9GL2 - chains A and R of the 4 polymer chains in the assembly; structure by electron microscopy, 3.20 A resolution.

[Chain A]
Protein: Guanine nucleotide-binding protein G(s) subunit alpha isoforms short
Organism: Homo sapiens
Reference sequence: P63092 (GNAS2_HUMAN); numbering as in UniProt (aligned over 1-394)
Amino-acid sequence (394 residues; each row starts with the number of its first residue):
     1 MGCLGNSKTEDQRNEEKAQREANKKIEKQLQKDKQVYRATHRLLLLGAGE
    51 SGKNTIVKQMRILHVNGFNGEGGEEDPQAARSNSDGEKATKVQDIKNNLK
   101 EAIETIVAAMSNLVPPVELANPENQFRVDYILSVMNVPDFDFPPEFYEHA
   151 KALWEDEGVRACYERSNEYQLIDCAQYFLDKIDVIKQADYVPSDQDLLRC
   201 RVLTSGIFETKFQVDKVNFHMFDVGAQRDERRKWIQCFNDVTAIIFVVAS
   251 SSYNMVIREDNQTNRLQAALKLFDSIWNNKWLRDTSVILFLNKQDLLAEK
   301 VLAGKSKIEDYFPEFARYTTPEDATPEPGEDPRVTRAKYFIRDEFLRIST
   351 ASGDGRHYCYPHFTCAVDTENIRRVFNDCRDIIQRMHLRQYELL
Not modelled in the structure: 1-11, 63-203, 256-262, 320-332
Differences from the reference sequence: conflict Asn54 (Ser in P63092), Ala226 (Gly in P63092), Ala268 (Glu in P63092), Lys271 (Asn in P63092), Asp274 (Lys in P63092), Lys280 (Arg in P63092), Asp284 (Thr in P63092), Thr285 (Ile in P63092)
Small-molecule neighbours: Phosphatidylinositol-4-phosphate (T7M; (2R)-1-(heptadecanoyloxy)-3-{[(R)-hydroxy{[(1R,2R,3R,4R,5S,6R)-2,3,5,6-tetrahydroxy-4-(phosphonooxy)cyclohexyl]oxy}phosphoryl]oxy}propan-2-yl (5Z,8Z,11Z,14Z)-icosa-5,8,11,14-tetraenoate): Gln390, Tyr391, Glu392

[Chain R]
Protein: 5-hydroxytryptamine receptor 1A
Organism: Homo sapiens
Reference sequence: P08908 (5HT1A_HUMAN); numbering as in UniProt (aligned over 1-422)
Amino-acid sequence (466 residues; numbered -43 to 422; the number before each row is that of its first residue; numbers below 1 keep their minus sign (Met-43 is residue -43)):
   -43 MKTIIALSYIFCLVFADYKDDDDAAAAHHHHHHHHHHENLYFQGMDVLSP
     7 GQGNNTTSPPAPFETGGNTTGISDVTVSYQVITSLLLGTLIFCAVLGNAC
    57 VVAAIALERSLQNVANYLIGSLAVTDLMVSVLVLPMAALYQVLNKWTLGQ
   107 VTCDLFIALDVLCCTSSIWHLCAIALDRYWAITDPIDYVNKRTPRRAAAL
   157 ISLTWLIGFLISIPPMLGWRTPEDRSDPDACTISKDHGYTIYSTFGAFYI
   207 PLLLMLVLYGRIFRAARFRIRKTVKKVEKTGADTRHGASPAPQPKKSVNG
   257 ESGSRNWRLGVESKAGGALCANGAVRQGDDGAALEVIEVHRVGNSKEHLP
   307 LPSEAGPTPCAPASFERKNERNAEAKRKMALARERKTVKTLGIIMGTFIL
   357 CWLPFFIVALVLPFCESSCHMPTLLGAIINWLGYSNSLLNPVIYAYFNKD
   407 FQNAFKKIIKCKFCRQ
Not modelled in the structure: -43 to 33, 234-324, 416-422
Disulfide bonds: Cys109-Cys187
Differences from the reference sequence: initiating methionine (-43); expression tag (-42 to 0); engineered mutation Trp125 (Leu in P08908)
Small-molecule neighbours:
  - Phosphatidylinositol-4-phosphate (T7M; (2R)-1-(heptadecanoyloxy)-3-{[(R)-hydroxy{[(1R,2R,3R,4R,5S,6R)-2,3,5,6-tetrahydroxy-4-(phosphonooxy)cyclohexyl]oxy}phosphoryl]oxy}propan-2-yl (5Z,8Z,11Z,14Z)-icosa-5,8,11,14-tetraenoate): Arg134, Lys342, Lys345, Thr346, Ile349, Ile350, Ile399, Tyr400, Phe403, Asn404, Lys405
  - ZKV ((3-chloranyl-4-fluoranyl-phenyl)-[4-fluoranyl-4-[[(5-methylpyridin-2-yl)methylamino]methyl]piperidin-1-yl]methanone): Val89, Met92, Ala93, Tyr96, Trp102, Phe112, Ile113, Asp116, Val117, Cys120, Thr121, Ile167, Cys187, Thr188, Ile189, Ser199, Ala203, Trp358, Phe361, Phe362, Asn386, Tyr390
Curated features (UniProtKB/Swiss-Prot):
  - motif: Asp133 to Tyr135 (DRY motif), Asn396 to Tyr400 (NPxxY motif)
  - binding site (serotonin): Asp116, Cys120
  - binding site (1D-myo-inositol 4-phosphate): Thr314, Lys345, Thr346, Gly352, Phe403, Asn404, Lys405
  - glycosylation (N-linked (GlcNAc...) asparagine): Asn10, Asn11, Asn24
  - mutagenesis: Arg134 (R134A: Reduced activation of G proteins), Lys191 (K191A: Increased activation of G alpha proteins in response to SEP363856-binding), Lys345 (K345A: Reduced activation of G proteins), Ala365 (A365E/S: Reduced G(i)/(o)-coupled receptor activity), Lys405 (K405A: Reduced activation of G proteins)
From the paper describing this entry:
  - binding site for ZKV: Phe112, Asp116, Val117, Ile167, Ala203, Phe361, Phe362
  - conformationally variable residues (side-chain flip): Ile113
  - mutagenesis - M92F/F112W, Y96A, Q97A, F112W (16-fold): decreased binding to ZKV
  - mutagenesis - W387A: decreased expression
  - mutagenesis - F112W: increased binding to serotonin
  - mutagenesis - M92F/F112W, F112W: decreased signaling in response to ZKV
  - mutagenesis - L125W: increased expression (citing earlier work)
  - mutagenesis - Y96A, Q97A: decreased binding to serotonin

[How chain A and chain R interact]
Residue-residue contacts - 40 pairs, chain A then chain R:
  Ala39(A) - Val145(R)
  Lys216(A) - Asn146(R)  hydrogen bond (backbone-side chain)
  Val217(A) - Ile142(R)  hydrophobic
  Arg342(A) - Lys232(R)
  Arg347(A) - Asn328(R)  hydrogen bond
  Thr350(A) - Arg327(R)
  Thr350(A) - Asn328(R)
  Ala351(A) - Arg327(R)
  Gly355(A) - Arg339(R)
  Tyr358(A) - Arg225(R)  hydrogen bond
  Tyr358(A) - Val233(R)  hydrophobic
  Phe376(A) - Ile142(R)  hydrophobic
  Arg380(A) - Pro141(R)
  Asp381(A) - Arg225(R)  salt bridge
  Asp381(A) - Lys228(R)  salt bridge
  Ile383(A) - Pro141(R)  hydrophobic
  Ile383(A) - Tyr144(R)  hydrophobic
  Ile383(A) - Val145(R)  hydrophobic
  Gln384(A) - Ile138(R)
  Gln384(A) - Pro141(R)
  Gln384(A) - Arg225(R)
  Arg385(A) - Arg225(R)
  His387(A) - Ala137(R)  hydrogen bond (side chain-backbone)
  His387(A) - Ile138(R)
  His387(A) - Tyr144(R)
  Leu388(A) - Ile138(R)  hydrophobic
  Leu388(A) - Ala222(R)  hydrophobic
  Arg389(A) - Arg339(R)
  Tyr391(A) - Ala71(R)
  Tyr391(A) - Arg134(R)
  Tyr391(A) - Arg148(R)  hydrogen bond
  Glu392(A) - Lys342(R)  salt bridge
  Glu392(A) - Thr346(R)  hydrogen bond (backbone-side chain)
  Leu393(A) - Ile138(R)  hydrophobic
  Leu393(A) - Ile218(R)
  Leu393(A) - Ala222(R)
  Leu393(A) - Thr343(R)  hydrogen bond (backbone-side chain)
  Leu393(A) - Leu347(R)  hydrophobic
  Leu394(A) - Ile226(R)  hydrophobic
  Leu394(A) - Arg339(R)
Interface residues without a listed pair, chain A (24 interface residues in all): Asp215, Gln390
Interface residues without a listed pair, chain R (30 interface residues in all): Asn69, Asp133, Thr229, Asn325, Lys332, Asn404

[Overview]
The interface between chain A and chain R involves 24 residues on one side and 30 on the other, with 7
hydrogen bonds and 3 salt bridges. Polar contacts include Asp381(A)-Arg225(R), Asp381(A)-Lys228(R) and
Glu392(A)-Lys342(R). The paper reports a binding site for ZKV at Phe112(R), Asp116(R) and Val117(R) among
others; M92F/F112W, Y96A and Q97A of chain R, among others, reduce binding to ZKV; 6 substitutions were tested
in all.
Here chain A is Guanine nucleotide-binding protein G(s) subunit alpha isoforms short and chain R is
5-hydroxytryptamine receptor 1A, both from Homo sapiens. Entry 9GL2 (Befiradol-bound serotonin 5-HT1A receptor
- Gs Protein Complex) was determined by electron microscopy together with 8PJK and 8PKM from the same study.
